1MRS - chain A; structure by X-ray diffraction, 2.00 A resolution.

# Chain A
Molecule: Thymidylate kinase
Source organism: Mycobacterium tuberculosis
Notes: EC 2.7.4.9
UniProtKB: O05891 (KTHY_MYCTU); residue numbers follow UniProt; this construct covers 1-214
Chain sequence (214 residues; row label = number of the first residue in the row):
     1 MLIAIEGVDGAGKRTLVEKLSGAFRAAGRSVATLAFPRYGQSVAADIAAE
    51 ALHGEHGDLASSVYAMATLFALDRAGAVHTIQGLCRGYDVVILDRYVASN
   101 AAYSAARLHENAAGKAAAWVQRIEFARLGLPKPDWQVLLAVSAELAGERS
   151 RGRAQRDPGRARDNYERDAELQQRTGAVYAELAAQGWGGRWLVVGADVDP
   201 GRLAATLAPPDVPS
Not modelled in the structure: 209-214
Metal / ion sites: Mg2+: D9, E166 (together with 5HU)
Residues lining bound ligands: 5HU (5-hydroxymethyluridine-2'-deoxy-5'-monophosphate): D9, F36, P37, Y39, L52, F70, R74, R95, Y96, S99, N100, Y103, R160, D163, Y165, E166
From the paper describing this entry:
  - binding site for 5HU: D73, R74
  - contacts within the chain: D9-R95, E6-S99 (hydrogen bond), R95-S99
  - catalytic residues: E6, D9, R95, S99 (proposed by the authors, not directly observed)

# In short
Bound to chain A: compound 5HU. D9 and E166 coordinate Mg2+. The paper reports catalytic residues E6, D9 and
R95 among others; a binding site for 5HU at D73 and R74.
Chain A is Thymidylate kinase (Mycobacterium tuberculosis); the structure, Crystal structure of mycobacterium
tuberculosis thymidylate kinase complexed with 5-CH2OH deoxyuridine monophosphate, was determined by X-ray
diffraction, deposited together with 1MRN.
